PDB entry 7TW6 | electron microscopy, 5.60 A resolution (low resolution: residue-level contacts below are approximate; hydrogen-bond / salt-bridge calls are withheld) | chains A and E of the 6 polymer chains in the assembly

Chain A:
Name: Band 3 anion transport protein
Source organism: Homo sapiens
UniProtKB: P02730 (B3AT_HUMAN); residue numbers follow UniProt; this construct covers 1-911
Sequence (911 residues; each row starts with the number of its first residue):
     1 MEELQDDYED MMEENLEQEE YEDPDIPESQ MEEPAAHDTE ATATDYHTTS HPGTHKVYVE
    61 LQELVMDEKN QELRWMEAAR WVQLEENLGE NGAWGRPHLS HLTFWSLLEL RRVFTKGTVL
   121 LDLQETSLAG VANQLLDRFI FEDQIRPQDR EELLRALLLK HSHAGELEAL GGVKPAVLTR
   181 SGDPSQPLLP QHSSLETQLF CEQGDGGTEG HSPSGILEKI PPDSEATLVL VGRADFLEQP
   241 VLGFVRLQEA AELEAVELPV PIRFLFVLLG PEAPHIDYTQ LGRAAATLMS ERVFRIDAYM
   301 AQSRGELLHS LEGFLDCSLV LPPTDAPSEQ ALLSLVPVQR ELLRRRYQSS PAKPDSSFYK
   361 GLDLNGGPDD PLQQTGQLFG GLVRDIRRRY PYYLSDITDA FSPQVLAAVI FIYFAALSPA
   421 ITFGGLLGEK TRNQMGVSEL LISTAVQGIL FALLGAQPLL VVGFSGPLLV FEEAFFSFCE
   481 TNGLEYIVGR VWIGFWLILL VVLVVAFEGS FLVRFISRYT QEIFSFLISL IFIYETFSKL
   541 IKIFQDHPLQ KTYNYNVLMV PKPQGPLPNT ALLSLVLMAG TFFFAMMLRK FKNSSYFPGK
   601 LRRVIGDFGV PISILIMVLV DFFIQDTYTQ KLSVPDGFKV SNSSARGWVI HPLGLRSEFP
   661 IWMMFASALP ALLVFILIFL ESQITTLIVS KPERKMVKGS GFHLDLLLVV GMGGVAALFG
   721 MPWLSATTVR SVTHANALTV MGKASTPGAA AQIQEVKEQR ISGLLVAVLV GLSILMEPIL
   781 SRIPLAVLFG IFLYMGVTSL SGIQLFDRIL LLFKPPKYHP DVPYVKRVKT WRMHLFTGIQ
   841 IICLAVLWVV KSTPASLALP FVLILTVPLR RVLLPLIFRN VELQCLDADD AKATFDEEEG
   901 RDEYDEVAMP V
Disordered / not traced: 1-29, 203-210, 349-368, 744-750, 895-911
From the paper describing this entry:
  - disease-associated variants - E40K, G130R: decreased binding to Protein 4.2 (chain E) (citing earlier work)

Chain E:
Name: Protein 4.2
Source organism: Homo sapiens
UniProtKB: P16452 (EPB42_HUMAN); residue numbers follow UniProt; this construct covers 1-691
Sequence (691 residues; row label = number of the first residue in the row):
     1 MGQALGIKSC DFQAARNNEE HHTKALSSRR LFVRRGQPFT IILYFRAPVR AFLPALKKVA
    61 LTAQTGEQPS KINRTQATFP ISSLGDRKWW SAVVEERDAQ SWTISVTTPA DAVIGHYSLL
   121 LQVSGRKQLL LGQFTLLFNP WNREDAVFLK NEAQRMEYLL NQNGLIYLGT ADCIQAESWD
   181 FGQFEGDVID LSLRLLSKDK QVEKWSQPVH VARVLGALLH FLKEQRVLPT PQTQATQEGA
   241 LLNKRRGSVP ILRQWLTGRG RPVYDGQAWV LAAVACTVLR CLGIPARVVT TFASAQGTGG
   301 RLLIDEYYNE EGLQNGEGQR GRIWIFQTST ECWMTRPALP QGYDGWQILH PSAPNGGGVL
   361 GSCDLVPVRA VKEGTLGLTP AVSDLFAAIN ASCVVWKCCE DGTLELTDSN TKYVGNNIST
   421 KGVGSDRCED ITQNYKYPEG SLQEKEVLER VEKEKMEREK DNGIRPPSLE TASPLYLLLK
   481 APSSLPLRGD AQISVTLVNH SEQEKAVQLA IGVQAVHYNG VLAAKLWRKK LHLTLSANLE
   541 KIITIGLFFS NFERNPPENT FLRLTAMATH SESNLSCFAQ EDIAICRPHL AIKMPEKAEQ
   601 YQPLTASVSL QNSLDAPMED CVISILGRGL IHRERSYRFR SVWPENTMCA KFQFTPTHVG
   661 LQRLTVEVDC NMFQNLTNYK SVTVVAPELS A
Disordered / not traced: 1-3, 354-360, 459-472, 690-691

Chain A / chain E interface:
Pairs across the interface (43):
  Met31(A) - Ser607(E)
  Met31(A) - Cys649(E)
  Met31(A) - Ala650(E)
  Met31(A) - Lys651(E)
  Glu32(A) - Arg640(E)
  Glu33(A) - Lys651(E)
  Pro34(A) - Tyr637(E)
  Pro34(A) - Arg638(E)
  Pro34(A) - Phe639(E)
  Ala35(A) - Tyr637(E)
  Ala35(A) - Arg638(E)
  His37(A) - Ser636(E)
  His37(A) - Arg638(E)
  Ala41(A) - Leu241(E)
  Thr42(A) - Glu634(E)
  Asp45(A) - Arg246(E)
  Asp45(A) - Pro250(E)
  Asp45(A) - Arg261(E)
  Tyr46(A) - Arg633(E)
  Tyr46(A) - Glu634(E)
  His47(A) - Arg253(E)
  Thr48(A) - Asp187(E)
  Thr48(A) - Arg253(E)
  Leu121(A) - His632(E)
  Leu121(A) - Arg633(E)
  Asp122(A) - His632(E)
  Leu123(A) - His632(E)
  Gln124(A) - Glu185(E)
  Gln124(A) - His658(E)
  Glu125(A) - Thr657(E)
  Glu125(A) - His658(E)
  Ser127(A) - Tyr601(E)
  Gly130(A) - Thr657(E)
  Gln134(A) - Leu630(E)
  Gln134(A) - His632(E)
  Gln134(A) - Thr657(E)
  Asp137(A) - Arg635(E)
  Phe141(A) - Ser636(E)
  Gln248(A) - Glu185(E)
  Glu249(A) - Ser27(E)
  Glu249(A) - Ser28(E)
  Ala250(A) - Arg29(E)
  Lys600(A) - Lys127(E)
Also at the interface, not in a pair above, chain A (36 interface residues in all): Ala36, Thr44, Thr49, Ser50, Leu120, Ala129, Asn133, Arg138, Arg150, Pro261
Also at the interface, not in a pair above, chain E (35 interface residues in all): Gly186, Lys244, Val622, Leu626, Arg628, Phe652, Thr655

Overview:
The interface between chain A and chain E involves 36 residues on one side and 35 on the other. The paper
reports that E40K and G130R of chain A reduce binding to Protein 4.2 (chain E).
Here chain A is Band 3 anion transport protein and chain E is Protein 4.2, both from Homo sapiens. Entry 7TW6
(Cryo-EM structure of human ankyrin complex (B4P1A1) from red blood cell) was determined by electron
microscopy together with 7TVZ, 7TW0, 7TW1, 7TW3 and 7TW5 from the same study.
